PDB entry 6ZHC | X-ray diffraction, 1.92 A resolution | chains AAA and CCC of the 4 polymer chains in the assembly

Chain AAA:
Molecule: von Hippel-Lindau disease tumor suppressor
Organism: Homo sapiens
Reference sequence: P40337 (VHL_HUMAN); numbering as in UniProt (aligned over 59-213)
Amino-acid sequence (155 residues; row label = number of the first residue in the row):
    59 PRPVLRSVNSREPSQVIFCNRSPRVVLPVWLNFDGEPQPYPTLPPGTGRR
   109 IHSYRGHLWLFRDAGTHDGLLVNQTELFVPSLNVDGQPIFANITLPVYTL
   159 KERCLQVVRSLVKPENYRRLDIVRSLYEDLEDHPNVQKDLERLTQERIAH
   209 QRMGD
Disordered / not traced: 210-213
Small-molecule neighbours: QL8 (2-[8-(1,3-benzothiazol-2-ylcarbamoyl)-3,4-dihydro-1H-isoquinolin-2-yl]-5-[3-[4-[3-[2-[2-[2-[2-[2-[3-[[(2S)-3,3-dimethyl-1-[(2S,4R)-2-[[4-(4-methyl-1,3-thiazol-5-yl)phenyl]methylcarbamoyl]-4-oxidanyl-pyrrolidin-1-yl]-1-oxidanylidene-butan-2-yl]amino]-3-oxidanylidene-propoxy]ethoxy]ethoxy]ethoxy]ethoxy]ethoxy]prop-1-ynyl]phenoxy]propyl]-1,3-thiazole-4-carboxylic acid): N67, R69, F76, P86, W88, F91, Y98, P99, L101, R107, I109, H110, S111, Y112, H115, W117
Curated features (UniProtKB/Swiss-Prot):
  - region: T157 to V166 (Interaction with Elongin BC complex)
  - natural variant: L63 (L63P: In PCC), R64 (R64P: In PCC), S65 (S65A: In PCC; S65L: In VHLD; S65W: In VHLD), V66 to Q73 (deletion: In VHLD), S68 (S68W: In PCC and VHLD), E70 (E70K: In VHLD), V74 (V74G: In VHLD), I75 (deletion: In VHLD), F76 (F76I: In VHLD; F76L: In VHLD; F76S: In VHLD; deletion: In VHLD), N78 (N78H: In VHLD; N78S: In VHLD; N78T: In VHLD), R79 (R79P: In VHLD), S80 (S80I: In VHLD; S80N: In PCC and VHLD; S80R: In VHLD), 64 further natural variant entries in UniProt
  - mutagenesis: Y98 (Y98N: No interaction with HIF1A. No HIF1A degradation)

Chain CCC:
Molecule: Elongin-C
Organism: Homo sapiens
Reference sequence: Q15369 (ELOC_HUMAN); numbering as in UniProt (aligned over 17-112)
Amino-acid sequence (96 residues; numbered 17 to 112; the number before each row is that of its first residue):
    17 MYVKLISSDGHEFIVKREHALTSGTIKAMLSGPGQFAENETNEVNFREIP
    67 SHVLSKVCMYFTYKVRYTNSSTEIPEFPIAPEIALELLMAANFLDC
Disordered / not traced: 51-57

Interface between chain AAA and chain CCC:
Pairs across the interface (38):
  R79(AAA) with E89(CCC), salt bridge
  P81(AAA) with E92(CCC)
  R82(AAA) with E92(CCC), salt bridge
  Q132(AAA) with N85(CCC); S86(CCC); S87(CCC)
  L153(AAA) with I90(CCC); P91(CCC); E92(CCC)
  P154(AAA) with I90(CCC)
  V155(AAA) with Y76(CCC); K80(CCC); Y83(CCC); T84(CCC); I90(CCC), hydrophobic
  Y156(AAA) with Y76(CCC), hydrogen bond (backbone-side chain)
  T157(AAA) with Y76(CCC); C112(CCC)
  L158(AAA) with Y76(CCC), hydrogen bond (backbone-side chain); F93(CCC), hydrophobic; L103(CCC), hydrophobic; A107(CCC), hydrophobic; C112(CCC), hydrogen bond (backbone-backbone)
  K159(AAA) with L104(CCC); A107(CCC); N108(CCC), hydrogen bond; C112(CCC), hydrogen bond (backbone-backbone)
  R161(AAA) with E92(CCC), salt bridge; F93(CCC), hydrogen bond (side chain-backbone); I95(CCC)
  C162(AAA) with I95(CCC), hydrophobic; L103(CCC), hydrophobic; L104(CCC)
  L163(AAA) with L104(CCC), hydrophobic
  V165(AAA) with I95(CCC); A100(CCC), hydrophobic
  L169(AAA) with P97(CCC), hydrophobic
  L184(AAA) with N108(CCC)
Interface residues without a listed pair, chain AAA (22 interface residues in all): T152, Q164, V166, L178, I180
Interface residues without a listed pair, chain CCC (25 interface residues in all): V73, Y79, T88, L101, M105

Summary:
The interface between chain AAA and chain CCC involves 22 residues on one side and 25 on the other; the
contacts include 6 hydrogen bonds and 3 salt bridges. Polar pairs include R79(AAA)-E89(CCC), R82(AAA)-E92(CCC)
and R161(AAA)-E92(CCC). Chain AAA binds compound QL8.
Chain AAA is von Hippel-Lindau disease tumor suppressor and chain CCC is Elongin-C, both from Homo sapiens;
the structure, PROTAC6 mediated complex of VHL:EloB:EloC and Bcl-xL, was determined by X-ray diffraction.
